Entry 7K30 (X-ray diffraction, 2.34 A resolution); this record covers chains A and B of the 3 polymer chains in the assembly.

== Chain A ==
Molecule: Endonuclease Q
From: Pyrococcus furiosus
UniProt: I6V2I0 (I6V2I0_9EURY); residue numbers follow UniProt; this construct covers 1-400
Sequence (400 residues; numbered 1 to 400; the number before each row is that of its first residue):
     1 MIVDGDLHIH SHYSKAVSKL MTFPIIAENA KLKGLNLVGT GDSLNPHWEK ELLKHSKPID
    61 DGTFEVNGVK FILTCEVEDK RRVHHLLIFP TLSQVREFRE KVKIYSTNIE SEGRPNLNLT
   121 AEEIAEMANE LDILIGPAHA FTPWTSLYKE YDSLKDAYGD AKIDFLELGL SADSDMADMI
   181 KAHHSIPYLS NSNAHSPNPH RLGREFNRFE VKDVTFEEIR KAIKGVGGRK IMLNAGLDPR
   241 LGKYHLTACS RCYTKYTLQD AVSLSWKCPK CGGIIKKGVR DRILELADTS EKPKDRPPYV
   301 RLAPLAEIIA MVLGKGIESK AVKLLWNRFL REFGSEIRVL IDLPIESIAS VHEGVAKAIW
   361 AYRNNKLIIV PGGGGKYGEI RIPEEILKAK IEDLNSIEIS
Not modelled in the structure: 396-400
Differences from the reference sequence: engineered mutation Asn193 (Asp in I6V2I0)
Bound ions: Zn2+ site 1: Glu76, His84, His139 (shared with 1 residue of chain C); Mg2+: Gly169, Leu170, Ala172, Glu205, Leu237, Tyr299; Zn2+ site 2: Cys249, Cys252, Cys268, Cys271
Reported in the primary citation:
  - binding site for the 27-nt DNA strand (chain B): Lys15, Ala16, Arg82
  - contacts within the chain: Lys243-Gly372, Tyr253-Gly372, Tyr244-Gly372
  - binding site for the 27-nt DNA strand: Arg82
  - mutagenesis - W144A: decreased catalytic activity on dI and AP site-containing DNA substrates (citing earlier work)
  - mutagenesis - K15A: decreased catalytic activity
  - mutagenesis - R82A: decreased catalytic activity on dU, dI, and AP site-containing DNA
  - mutagenesis - K243A: abolished catalytic activity on dI-containing substrate (citing earlier work)
  - mutagenesis - Y244A: decreased catalytic activity (citing earlier work)
  - mutagenesis - Y244F: unchanged catalytic activity (citing earlier work)
  - mutagenesis - S171A: decreased catalytic activity on dU- and dI-containing substrates
  - mutagenesis - S171A: decreased catalytic activity on AP site-containing DNA
  - Mg2+ coordination: Gly169, Leu170, Ala172, Glu205, Leu237, Tyr299
  - Zn2+ coordination: Glu76, His84, His139
  - mutagenesis - E76A, H84A, H139A: abolished catalytic activity (citing earlier work)
  - specificity-determining residues: His139, Gly169, Ser171, Lys243 (proposed by the authors, not directly observed)
  - catalytic residues: His8, His10, Arg114, His195 (proposed by the authors, not directly observed)
  - catalytic residues: Glu76, His84, His139
  - conformationally variable residues (domain motion): Lys243, Tyr244

== Chain B ==
Molecule: 27-nt DNA strand
Sequence (27 nucleotides; numbered 1 to 27; the number before each row is that of its first residue):
     1 GTCGTTCGCT ACAGGUCGTC GGTCTGC
Modified / non-standard residues: BRU (5-bromo-2'-deoxyuridine-5'-monophosphate) at position 16

== How chain A and chain B interact ==
Pairs across the interface (17; chain A residue first):
  Lys15(A) with DG15(B), base contact
  Ala16(A) with DG14(B), base contact
  Arg82(A) with BRU_16(B), base contact; DC17(B), hydrogen bond to the base; DG18(B), sugar contact
  Thr107(A) with DC17(B), phosphate contact
  Asn108(A) with BRU_16(B), sugar contact
  Glu112(A) with DG15(B), sugar contact
  Asn116(A) with DC17(B), sugar contact
  Ile274(A) with DC20(B), sugar contact
  Gly314(A) with DG8(B), phosphate contact
  Lys315(A) with DG8(B), phosphate contact
  Gly316(A) with DG8(B), hydrogen bond to the phosphate
  Ser319(A) with DC7(B), phosphate contact
  Lys320(A) with DT6(B), phosphate contact; DC7(B), hydrogen bond to the phosphate
  Ala321(A) with DC7(B), hydrogen bond to the phosphate
Also at the interface, not in a pair above, chain A (15 interface residues in all): Lys80

== In short ==
Chain A and chain B form an interface of 15 and 9 residues respectively; the contacts include 4 hydrogen
bonds. Among the polar pairs are Arg82(A)-DC17(B), Gly316(A)-DG8(B) and Lys320(A)-DC7(B). From the paper:
catalytic residues His8(A), His10(A) and Arg114(A) among others; E76A, H84A and H139A of chain A abolish
catalytic activity; 10 substitutions were tested in all.
Here chain A is Endonuclease Q (Pyrococcus furiosus) and chain B is a 27-nt DNA strand. Entry 7K30 (Crystal
structure of Endonuclease Q complex with 27-mer duplex substrate with dU at the active site) was determined by
X-ray diffraction together with 7K31, 7K32 and 7K33 from the same study.
